PDB entry 8OTS | electron microscopy, 3.30 A resolution | chains B and J of the 13 polymer chains in the assembly

[Chain B]
Name: Histone H4
From: Homo sapiens
UniProtKB: P62805 (H4_HUMAN); residues 0-102 here correspond to UniProt positions 1-103 (UniProt number = residue number + 1)
Sequence (106 residues; row label = number of the first residue in the row; numbers below 1 keep their minus sign (Gly-3 is residue -3)):
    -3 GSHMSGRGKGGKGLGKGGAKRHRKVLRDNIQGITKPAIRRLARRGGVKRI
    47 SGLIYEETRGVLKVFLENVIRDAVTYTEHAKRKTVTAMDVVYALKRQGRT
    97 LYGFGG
Not modelled in the structure: -3 to 20
Construct notes: expression tag (-3 to -1)
Curated features (UniProtKB/Swiss-Prot):
  - DNA-binding region: Lys16 to Lys20
  - modified residue: Ser1 (N-acetylserine), Arg3 (Asymmetric dimethylarginine), Lys5 (N6-(2-hydroxyisobutyryl)lysine), Lys8 (N6-(2-hydroxyisobutyryl)lysine), Lys12 (N6-(2-hydroxyisobutyryl)lysine), Lys16 (N6-(2-hydroxyisobutyryl)lysine), Lys20 (N6,N6,N6-trimethyllysine), Lys31 (N6-(2-hydroxyisobutyryl)lysine), Lys44 (N6-(2-hydroxyisobutyryl)lysine), Ser47 (Phosphoserine), Tyr51 (Phosphotyrosine), Lys59 (N6-(2-hydroxyisobutyryl)lysine), Lys77 (N6-(2-hydroxyisobutyryl)lysine), Lys79 (N6-(2-hydroxyisobutyryl)lysine), Thr80 (Phosphothreonine), Tyr88 (Phosphotyrosine), Lys91 (N6-(2-hydroxyisobutyryl)lysine)
  - cross-link (Glycyl lysine isopeptide (Lys-Gly)): Lys12 (interchain with G-Cter in SUMO2), Lys20 (interchain with G-Cter in SUMO2), Lys31 (interchain with G-Cter in SUMO2), Lys59 (interchain with G-Cter in SUMO2), Lys79 (interchain with G-Cter in SUMO2), Lys91 (interchain with G-Cter in SUMO2)

[Chain J]
Molecule: 127-nt DNA strand
Sequence (127 nucleotides; row label = number of the first residue in the row):
    14 ATCTGACACGTGCCTGGAGACTAGGGAGTAATCCCCTTGGCGGTTAAAAC
    64 GCGGGGGACAGCGCGTACGTGCGTTTAAGCGGTGCTAGAGCTGTCTACGA
   114 CGCCCCACCCCGATTTGCATAACAAAG

[How chain B and chain J interact]
Pairs across the interface (9; chain B residue first):
  Arg45(B) - DC81(J)  sugar contact
  Arg45(B) - DG82(J)  phosphate contact
  Ile46(B) - DC81(J)  sugar contact
  Ile46(B) - DG82(J)  hydrogen bond to the phosphate
  Ser47(B) - DC81(J)  hydrogen bond to the phosphate
  Gly48(B) - DC81(J)  hydrogen bond to the phosphate
  Lys79(B) - DG101(J)  phosphate contact
  Lys79(B) - DA102(J)  hydrogen bond to the phosphate
  Thr80(B) - DA102(J)  hydrogen bond to the phosphate
Other interface residues (no listed pair), chain B (8 interface residues in all): Lys44, Arg78
Other interface residues (no listed pair), chain J (5 interface residues in all): DG103

[Summary]
The interface between chain B and chain J involves 8 residues on one side and 5 on the other; the contacts
include 5 hydrogen bonds. Polar pairs include Ile46(B)-DG82(J), Ser47(B)-DC81(J) and Gly48(B)-DC81(J). From
UniProt: a DNA-binding region on chain B.
Here chain B is Histone H4 (Homo sapiens) and chain J is a 127-nt DNA strand. Entry 8OTS (OCT4 and MYC-MAX
co-bound to a nucleosome) was determined by electron microscopy, deposited together with 8OSJ, 8OSK, 8OSL and
8OTT.
